PDB entry 9EUG | electron microscopy, 4.50 A resolution (low resolution: residue-level contacts below are approximate; hydrogen-bond / salt-bridge calls are withheld) | chains J and K of the 27 polymer chains in the assembly

Chain J:
Molecule: TmpF
Organism: Staphylococcus phage 812
UniProt: A0A0U1WGD3 (A0A0U1WGD3_9CAUD); numbering as in UniProt (aligned over 1-1019)
Chain sequence (1019 residues; each row starts with the number of its first residue):
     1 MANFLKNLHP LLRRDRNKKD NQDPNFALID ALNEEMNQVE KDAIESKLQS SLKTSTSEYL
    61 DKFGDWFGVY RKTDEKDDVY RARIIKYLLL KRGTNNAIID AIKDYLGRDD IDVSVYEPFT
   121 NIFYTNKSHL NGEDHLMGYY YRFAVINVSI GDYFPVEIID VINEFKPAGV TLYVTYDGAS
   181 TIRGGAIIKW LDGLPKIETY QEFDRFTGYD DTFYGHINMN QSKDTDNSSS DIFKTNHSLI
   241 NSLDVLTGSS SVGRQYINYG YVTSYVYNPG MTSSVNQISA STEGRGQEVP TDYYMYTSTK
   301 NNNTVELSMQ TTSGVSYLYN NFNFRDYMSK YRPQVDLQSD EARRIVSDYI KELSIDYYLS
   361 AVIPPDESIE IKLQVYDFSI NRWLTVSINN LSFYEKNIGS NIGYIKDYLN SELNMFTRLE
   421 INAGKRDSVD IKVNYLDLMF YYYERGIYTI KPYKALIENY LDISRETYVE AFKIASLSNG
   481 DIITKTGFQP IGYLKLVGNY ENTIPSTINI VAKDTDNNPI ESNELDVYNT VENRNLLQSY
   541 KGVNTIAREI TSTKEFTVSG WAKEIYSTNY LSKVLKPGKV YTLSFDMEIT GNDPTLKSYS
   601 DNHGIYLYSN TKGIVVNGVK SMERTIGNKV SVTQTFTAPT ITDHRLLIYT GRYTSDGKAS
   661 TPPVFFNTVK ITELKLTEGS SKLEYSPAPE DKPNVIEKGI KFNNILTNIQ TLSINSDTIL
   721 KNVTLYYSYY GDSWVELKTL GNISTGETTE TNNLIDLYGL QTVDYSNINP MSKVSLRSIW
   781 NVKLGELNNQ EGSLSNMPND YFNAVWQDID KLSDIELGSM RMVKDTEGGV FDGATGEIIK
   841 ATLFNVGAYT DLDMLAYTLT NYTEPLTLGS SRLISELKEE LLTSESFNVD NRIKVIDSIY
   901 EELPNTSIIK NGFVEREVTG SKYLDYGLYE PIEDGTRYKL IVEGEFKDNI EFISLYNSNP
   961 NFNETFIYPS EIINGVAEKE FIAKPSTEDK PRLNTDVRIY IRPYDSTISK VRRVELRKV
Disordered / not traced: 1, 107-1019

Chain K:
Molecule: Baseplate component
Organism: Staphylococcus phage 812
UniProt: A0A0U1WF63 (A0A0U1WF63_9CAUD); residue numbers follow UniProt; this construct covers 1-348
Chain sequence (348 residues; row label = number of the first residue in the row):
     1 MKTRKLTNIL SKLIDKTMAG TSKITDFTPG SASRSLLEAV SLEIEQFYIL TKENIDWGIQ
    61 EGIIEAFDFQ KRQSKRAYGD VTIQFYQPLD MRMYIPAGTT FTSTRQEYPQ QFETLVDYYA
   121 EPDSTEIVVE VYCKETGVAG NVPEGTINTI ASGSSLIRSV NNEYSFNTGT KEESQEDFKR
   181 RFHSFVESRG RATNKSVRYG ALQIPDVEGV YVYEETGHIT VFAHDRNGNL SDTLKEDIID
   241 ALQDYRPSGI MLDVTGVEKE EVNVSATVTI SNKSRIGDTL QKHIESVIRS YLNNLKTSDD
   301 LIITDLIQAI MNIDDVLIYD VSFDNLDENI IVPPQGIIRA GEIKVELK
Disordered / not traced: 1

How chain J and chain K interact:
Pairs across the interface - 41 pairs, chain J then chain K:
  Ala2(J) with Glu43(K); Gln46(K)
  Asn3(J) with Glu43(K)
  Phe4(J) with Leu36(K); Ala39(K); Val40(K); Glu43(K)
  Asn7(J) with Glu43(K)
  Leu8(J) with Ser35(K); Leu36(K); Ala39(K)
  His9(J) with Gly30(K)
  Leu32(J) with Leu36(K)
  Met36(J) with Glu43(K); Phe47(K)
  Glu40(J) with Phe47(K)
  Ala43(J) with Leu50(K); Asn54(K)
  Ile44(J) with Leu50(K)
  Lys47(J) with Asn54(K); Trp57(K)
  Ser50(J) with Ile55(K)
  Ser51(J) with Trp57(K); Gly62(K); Glu65(K)
  Leu52(J) with Gly62(K); Ala66(K)
  Lys53(J) with Glu65(K); Ala66(K)
  Phe63(J) with Ile63(K)
  Leu88(J) with Phe67(K)
  Leu89(J) with Arg189(K)
  Lys91(J) with Arg191(K); Asp244(K)
  Gly93(J) with Ser248(K)
  Thr94(J) with Arg191(K); Asp244(K); Ser248(K)
  Asn95(J) with Ser248(K)
  Asn96(J) with Asp244(K)
  Ile98(J) with Ser248(K)
Interface residues without a listed pair, chain J (27 interface residues in all): Val39, Phe67
Interface residues without a listed pair, chain K (29 interface residues in all): Ser31, Ala32, Thr51, Gly58, Phe185, Gln243, Arg246, Pro247

Overview:
27 residues of chain J face 29 of chain K across their interface.
Chain J is TmpF and chain K is Baseplate component, both from Staphylococcus phage 812; the structure, Cryo-EM
structure of Staphylococcus aureus bacteriophage phi812 baseplate in the pre-contraction state - core, wedge
module ..., was determined by electron microscopy.
